7VAK - chains F and J of the 12 polymer chains in the assembly; structure by electron microscopy, 4.70 A resolution (low resolution: residue-level contacts below are approximate; hydrogen-bond / salt-bridge calls are withheld).

Chain F:
Name: V-type ATP synthase beta chain
Organism: Thermus thermophilus HB8
UniProtKB: Q56404 (VATB_THET8); numbering as in UniProt (aligned over 1-478)
Sequence (478 residues; each row starts with the number of its first residue):
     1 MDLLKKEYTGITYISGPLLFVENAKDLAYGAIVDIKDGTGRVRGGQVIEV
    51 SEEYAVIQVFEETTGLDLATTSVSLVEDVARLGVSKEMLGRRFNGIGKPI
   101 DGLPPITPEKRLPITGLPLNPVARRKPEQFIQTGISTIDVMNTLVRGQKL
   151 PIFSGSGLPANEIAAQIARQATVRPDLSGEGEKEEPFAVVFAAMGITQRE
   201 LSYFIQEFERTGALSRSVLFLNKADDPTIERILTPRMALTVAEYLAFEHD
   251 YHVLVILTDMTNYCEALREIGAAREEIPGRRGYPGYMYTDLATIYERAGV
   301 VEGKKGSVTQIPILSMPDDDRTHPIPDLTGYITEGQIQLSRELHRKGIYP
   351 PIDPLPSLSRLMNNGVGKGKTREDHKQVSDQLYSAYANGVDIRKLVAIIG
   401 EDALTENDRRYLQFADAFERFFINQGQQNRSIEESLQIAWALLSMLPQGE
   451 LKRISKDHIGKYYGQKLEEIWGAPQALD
Disordered / not traced: 1, 473-478

Chain J:
Name: V-type ATP synthase subunit E
Organism: Thermus thermophilus HB8
UniProtKB: P74901 (VATE_THET8); residue numbers follow UniProt; this construct covers 1-188
Sequence (188 residues; row label = number of the first residue in the row):
     1 MSKLEAILSQEVEAEIQALLQEAEAKAEAVKREAEEKAKALLQARERALE
    51 AQYRAALRRAESAGELLVATARTQARGEVLEEVRRRVREALEALPQKPEW
   101 PEVVRKLALEALEALPGAKALVANPEDLPHLEALARERGVELQAEPALRL
   151 GVRAVGAEGKTQVENSLLARLDRAWDALSSKVAQALWG
Disordered / not traced: 1-60, 188

How chain F and chain J interact:
Pairs across the interface (34):
  L3(F) with R170(J); R173(J); A174(J)
  L4(F) with A114(J); N165(J); R173(J)
  K5(F) with V163(J); E164(J); N165(J); R173(J)
  K6(F) with T161(J); Q162(J); V163(J)
  E7(F) with K160(J); T161(J); Q162(J)
  Y8(F) with K160(J); T161(J)
  T9(F) with G159(J); K160(J); Q162(J)
  E22(F) with K160(J)
  N23(F) with E158(J); K160(J); T161(J)
  L103(F) with T70(J); T73(J)
  P104(F) with T73(J); G77(J)
  P105(F) with R76(J)
  T107(F) with R76(J)
  P108(F) with S180(J)
  R111(F) with D176(J)
  S215(F) with L66(J)
Interface residues without a listed pair, chain F (21 interface residues in all): D2, G10, E87, G102, I106
Interface residues without a listed pair, chain J (25 interface residues in all): E65, R72, Q74, L115, S179, A183

In short:
The interface between chain F and chain J involves 21 residues on one side and 25 on the other.
Here chain F is V-type ATP synthase beta chain and chain J is V-type ATP synthase subunit E, both from Thermus
thermophilus HB8. Entry 7VAK (Nucleotide-free V1EG domain of V/A-ATPase from Thermus thermophilus, state2) was
determined by electron microscopy, deposited together with 7VAI, 7VAJ, 7VAL, 7VAM, 7VAN, 7VAO and 11 further
entries.
